PDB entry 6HTF | X-ray diffraction, 2.10 A resolution | chains A and B

Chain A:
Protein: Tyrosine-protein kinase BTK
Source organism: Homo sapiens
Notes: EC 2.7.10.2
UniProt: Q06187 (BTK_HUMAN); residues 271-383 here = UniProt positions 271-383
Chain sequence (117 residues; row label = number of the first residue in the row):
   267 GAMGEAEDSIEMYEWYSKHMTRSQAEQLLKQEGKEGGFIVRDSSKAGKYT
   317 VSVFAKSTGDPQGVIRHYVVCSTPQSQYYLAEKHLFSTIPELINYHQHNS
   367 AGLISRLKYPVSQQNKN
Unresolved in the structure: 267-275, 380-383
Differences from the reference sequence: expression tag (267-270)
UniProt features mapped onto this chain:
  - modified residue (Phosphotyrosine): Tyr344, Tyr361
  - natural variant: Arg288 (R288Q: In XLA; R288W: In XLA), Leu295 (L295P: In XLA), Gly302 (G302E: In XLA; G302R: In XLA; deletion: In XLA), Arg307 (R307G: In XLA; R307T: In XLA), Asp308 (D308E: In XLA), Val319 (V319A: In XLA), Tyr334 (Y334S: In XLA), Leu358 (L358F: In XLA), Tyr361 (Y361C: In XLA), His362 (H362Q: In XLA), His364 (H364P: In XLA), Asn365 (N365Y: In XLA), 4 further natural variant entries in UniProt
  - mutagenesis: Arg307 (R307K: Loss of phosphorylation of GTF2I)
From the paper describing this entry:
  - disease-associated variants - H364D, R372G, K374N: decreased catalytic activity
  - disease-associated variants - R307G: decreased binding to pY-peptide
  - mutagenesis - K311E: unchanged catalytic activity
  - allosteric site: Ser371 (from molecular simulation)
  - disease-associated variants - K296E, H364D, S371P, R372G, K374N: decreased signaling
  - mutagenesis - K311E: unchanged signaling in response to pY551 and pY223
  - mutagenesis - S371P: decreased catalytic activity on Y551
  - mutagenesis - K296E: increased catalytic activity on Y551

Chain B:
Protein: rF10 repebody
Source organism: synthetic construct
Chain sequence (274 residues; each row starts with the number of its first residue):
     2 ETITVSTPIKQIFPDDAFAETIKANLKKKSVTDAVTQNELNSIDQIIANN
    52 SDIKSVQGIQYLPNVRYLALGGYKLHDISALKELTNLTYLELIYNQLQSL
   102 PNGVFDKLTNLKELVLYWNQLQSLPDGVFDKLTNLTYLYLQRNQLQSLPK
   152 GVFDKLTNLTELDLSYNQLQSLPEGVFDKLTQLKDLRLYQNQLKSVPDGV
   202 FDRLTSLQYIWLHDNPWDCTCPGIRYLSEWINKHSGVVRNSAGSVAPDSA
   252 KCSGSGKPVRSIICPTLEHHHHHH
Unresolved in the structure: 2-8, 267-275
Disulfides: Cys220-Cys253

Chain A / chain B interface:
Pairs across the interface (48; chain A residue first):
  Glu298(A) with Ile48(B)
  Gly299(A) with Asn50(B), hydrogen bond (backbone-side chain)
  Lys300(A) with Gln46(B), hydrogen bond; Ile48(B); Tyr68(B)
  Glu301(A) with Tyr68(B); Tyr90(B); Glu92(B); Tyr118(B), hydrogen bond
  Lys322(A) with Asn50(B), hydrogen bond; Glu92(B), salt bridge; Tyr95(B), hydrogen bond (backbone-side chain); Tyr118(B), hydrogen bond (backbone-side chain)
  Ser323(A) with Tyr95(B); Tyr118(B), hydrogen bond (backbone-side chain); Trp119(B), hydrogen bond (backbone-side chain)
  Thr324(A) with Tyr95(B); Trp119(B)
  Gly325(A) with Tyr95(B), hydrogen bond (backbone-side chain); Trp119(B)
  Asp326(A) with Tyr95(B), hydrogen bond (backbone-side chain)
  Pro327(A) with Asn50(B); Asn51(B); Tyr74(B); Tyr95(B), hydrophobic
  Gln328(A) with Asn51(B)
  Glu348(A) with Arg240(B), hydrogen bond (backbone-side chain); Ser245(B), hydrogen bond; Val246(B), hydrogen bond (side chain-backbone)
  Lys349(A) with Arg240(B); Val246(B)
  His350(A) with Tyr210(B), hydrogen bond
  Tyr361(A) with Gln209(B); Tyr210(B), hydrogen bond
  His364(A) with Tyr138(B), hydrogen bond (backbone-side chain); Lys185(B)
  Asn365(A) with Glu162(B); Lys185(B), hydrogen bond
  Ser366(A) with Tyr140(B), hydrogen bond; Glu162(B), hydrogen bond; Arg188(B)
  Ala367(A) with Tyr210(B)
  Gly368(A) with Arg188(B)
  Arg372(A) with Glu114(B), salt bridge; Tyr138(B)
  Lys374(A) with Tyr90(B), hydrogen bond; Glu114(B), salt bridge; Val116(B)
Also at the interface, not in a pair above, chain A (24 interface residues in all): Phe320, Gln363
Also at the interface, not in a pair above, chain B (26 interface residues in all): Ala70, Ile94, Asp186
The authors on this interface:
  - interface residues, chain A: Lys322(A), Ser323(A), Gly325(A), Pro327(A), Ser366(A), Lys374(A)

In short:
24 residues of chain A and 26 residues of chain B are in contact, with 20 hydrogen bonds and 3 salt bridges.
Among the polar pairs are Lys322(A)-Glu92(B), Arg372(A)-Glu114(B) and Lys374(A)-Glu114(B). The paper reports
that K296E, H364D and S371P of chain A, among others, reduce signaling; interface residues Lys322(A),
Ser323(A) and Gly325(A) among others; 7 substitutions were tested in all.
Chain A is Tyrosine-protein kinase BTK (Homo sapiens) and chain B is rF10 repebody (synthetic construct); the
structure, Crystal structure of human Btk SH2 domain bound to rF10 repebody, was determined by X-ray
diffraction.
